PDB entry 6DBR | electron microscopy, 4.00 A resolution | chains A and H of the 8 polymer chains in the assembly

# Chain A
Protein: Recombination activating gene 1 - MBP chimera
From: Escherichia coli
Notes: EC 2.3.2.27
UniProtKB: chimeric construct of P0AEX9, O13033: residues -113 to 250 from P0AEX9 (MALE_ECOLI) positions 29-392 (UniProt number = residue number + 142); residues 271-1031 from O13033 positions 271-1031 (same numbers)
Sequence (1159 residues; numbered -127 to 1031; the number before each row is that of its first residue; numbers below 1 keep their minus sign (Met-127 is residue -127)):
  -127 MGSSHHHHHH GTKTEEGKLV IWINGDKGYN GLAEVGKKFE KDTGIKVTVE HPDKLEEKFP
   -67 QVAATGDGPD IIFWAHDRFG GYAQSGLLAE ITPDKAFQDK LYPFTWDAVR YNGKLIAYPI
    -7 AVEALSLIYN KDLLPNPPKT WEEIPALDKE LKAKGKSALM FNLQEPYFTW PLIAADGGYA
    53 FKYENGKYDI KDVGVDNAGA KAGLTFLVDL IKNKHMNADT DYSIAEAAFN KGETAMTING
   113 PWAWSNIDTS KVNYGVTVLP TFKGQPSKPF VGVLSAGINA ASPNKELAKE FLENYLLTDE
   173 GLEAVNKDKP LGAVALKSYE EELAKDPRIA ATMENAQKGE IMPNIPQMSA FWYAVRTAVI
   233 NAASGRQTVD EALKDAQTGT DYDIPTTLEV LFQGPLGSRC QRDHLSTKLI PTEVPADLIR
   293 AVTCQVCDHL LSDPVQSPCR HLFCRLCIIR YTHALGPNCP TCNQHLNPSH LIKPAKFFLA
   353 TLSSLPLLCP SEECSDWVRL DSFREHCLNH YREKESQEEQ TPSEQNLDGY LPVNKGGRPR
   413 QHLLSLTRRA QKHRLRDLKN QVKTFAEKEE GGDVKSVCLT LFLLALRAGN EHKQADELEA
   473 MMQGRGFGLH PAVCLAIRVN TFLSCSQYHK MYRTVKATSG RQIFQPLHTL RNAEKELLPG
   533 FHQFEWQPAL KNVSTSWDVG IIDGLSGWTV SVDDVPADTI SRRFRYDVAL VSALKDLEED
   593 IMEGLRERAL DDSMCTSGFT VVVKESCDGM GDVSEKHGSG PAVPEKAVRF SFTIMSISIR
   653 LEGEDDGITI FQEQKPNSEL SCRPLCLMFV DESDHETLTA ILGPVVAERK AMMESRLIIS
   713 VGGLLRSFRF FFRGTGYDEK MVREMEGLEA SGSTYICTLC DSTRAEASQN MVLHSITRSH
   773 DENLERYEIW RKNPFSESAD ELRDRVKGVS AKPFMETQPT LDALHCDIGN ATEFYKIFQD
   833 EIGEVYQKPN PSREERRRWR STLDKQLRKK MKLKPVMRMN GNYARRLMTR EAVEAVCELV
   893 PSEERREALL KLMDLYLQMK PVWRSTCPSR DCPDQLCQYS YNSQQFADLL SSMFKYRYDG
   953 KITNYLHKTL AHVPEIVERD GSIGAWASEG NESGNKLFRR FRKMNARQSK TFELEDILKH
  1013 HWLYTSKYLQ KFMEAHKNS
Disordered / not traced: -127 to 478, 1029-1031
Differences from the reference sequence: initiating methionine (-127); expression tag (-126 to -114); linker (251-270)
Bound ions: Ca2+ site 1 near Asp620 (its only coordinating residue here); Ca2+ site 2: Asp620, Glu684; Zn2+: Cys749, Cys752, His959, His964
Reported in the primary citation:
  - catalytic residues: Asp620, Glu684, Asp730, Glu984
  - binding site for Forward strand of melted RSS substrate DNA: Arg999, Gln1000

# Chain H
Molecule: Reverse strand of melted RSS substrate DNA
Sequence (34 nucleotides; row label = number of the first residue in the row):
     1 TGGAGTACTA CCACTGTGTA AGACAGGCCA GATC

# Interface between chain A and chain H
Residue-residue contacts (17; chain A residue first):
  His501(A) with DC8(H), salt bridge to the phosphate; DT9(H), base contact
  Tyr504(A) with DC8(H), phosphate contact
  Arg505(A) with DT9(H), salt bridge to the phosphate
  Lys508(A) with DC8(H), salt bridge to the phosphate
  Gln514(A) with DA7(H), hydrogen bond to the phosphate
  Pro518(A) with DA7(H), phosphate contact; DC8(H), phosphate contact
  His520(A) with DT6(H), sugar contact; DA7(H), salt bridge to the phosphate
  Gly630(A) with DG16(H), phosphate contact
  Ser631(A) with DG16(H), hydrogen bond to the phosphate
  Gly632(A) with DG16(H), hydrogen bond to the phosphate
  Arg999(A) with DC14(H), base contact
  Gln1000(A) with DC14(H), phosphate contact
  Ser1001(A) with DC14(H), sugar contact; DT15(H), phosphate contact
Other interface residues (no listed pair), chain A (15 interface residues in all): His629, Lys1002

# Overview
Chain A and chain H form an interface of 15 and 7 residues respectively; the contacts include 3 hydrogen bonds
and 4 salt bridges. Polar contacts include Gln514(A)-DA7(H), Ser631(A)-DG16(H) and Gly632(A)-DG16(H). From the
paper: catalytic residues Asp620(A), Glu684(A) and Asp730(A) among others; a binding site for Forward strand
of melted RSS substrate DNA at Arg999(A) and Gln1000(A).
Here chain A is Recombination activating gene 1 - MBP chimera (Escherichia coli) and chain H is Reverse strand
of melted RSS substrate DNA. Entry 6DBR (Cryo-EM structure of RAG in complex with one melted RSS and one
unmelted RSS) was determined by electron microscopy, deposited together with 6DBI, 6DBJ, 6DBL, 6DBO, 6DBQ,
6DBT and 4 further entries.
